PDB entry 8T4B | electron microscopy, 3.50 A resolution | chains H and L of the 18 polymer chains in the assembly

[Chain H]
Protein: RM_N332_32 heavy chain Fv
Source organism: Macaca mulatta
Sequence (130 residues; each row starts with the number of its first residue; a row labelled like 82A-82C holds insertion residues (82A, then the next letters in order)):
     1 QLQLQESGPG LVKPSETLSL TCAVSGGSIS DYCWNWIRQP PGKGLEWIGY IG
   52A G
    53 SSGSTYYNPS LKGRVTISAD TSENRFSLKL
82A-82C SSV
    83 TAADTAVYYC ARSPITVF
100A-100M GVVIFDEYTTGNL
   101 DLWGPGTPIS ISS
Unresolved in the structure: 1, 110-113
Disulfide bonds: Cys-22/Cys-92

[Chain L]
Protein: RM_N332_32 light chain Fv
Source organism: Macaca mulatta
Sequence (107 residues; numbered 1 to 107; the number before each row is that of its first residue):
     1 DIQMTQSPSS LSASVGDKVT ITCHASQDIS SWLAWYQQKP GKAPKPLIYY ASSLQSGVPS
    61 RFSGSGSGTD YTLTITSLQP EDFATYYCQQ YDDLPFTFGP GTKLDIK
Unresolved in the structure: 106-107
Disulfide bonds: Cys-23/Cys-88

[How chain H and chain L interact]
Pairs across the interface (33; chain H residue first):
  Asn-35(H) with Phe-96(L)
  Gln-39(H) with Gln-38(L), hydrogen bond; Tyr-87(L)
  Gly-44(H) with Tyr-87(L)
  Leu-45(H) with Pro-44(L), hydrophobic; Phe-98(L)
  Trp-47(H) with Leu-94(L), hydrophobic; Pro-95(L), hydrophobic; Phe-96(L)
  Tyr-50(H) with Leu-94(L), hydrophobic; Phe-96(L), hydrophobic
  Tyr-58(H) with Leu-94(L), hydrophobic
  Asn-60(H) with Pro-95(L)
  Pro-61(H) with Pro-95(L)
  Tyr-91(H) with Gln-38(L); Lys-42(L); Ala-43(L), hydrophobic
  Thr-100J(H) with Tyr-91(L)
  Gly-100K(H) with Gln-89(L), hydrogen bond (backbone-side chain); Tyr-91(L); Phe-96(L)
  Asn-100L(H) with Tyr-36(L), hydrogen bond; Tyr-49(L); Gln-55(L)
  Leu-100M(H) with Tyr-36(L), hydrogen bond (backbone-side chain); Pro-46(L); Gln-89(L)
  Asp-101(H) with Pro-46(L); Gln-55(L), hydrogen bond
  Trp-103(H) with Tyr-36(L); Ala-43(L), hydrophobic; Pro-44(L)
  Gly-104(H) with Ala-43(L)
Other interface residues (no listed pair), chain H (23 interface residues in all): Ile-37, Lys-43, Glu-46, Thr-100I, Leu-102, Pro-105
Other interface residues (no listed pair), chain L (18 interface residues in all): Trp-32, Ala-34, Lys-45

[In short]
Chain H and chain L form an interface of 23 and 18 residues respectively; the contacts include 5 hydrogen
bonds. Among the polar pairs are Gln-39(H)/Gln-38(L), Leu-100M(H)/Tyr-36(L) and Asn-100L(H)/Tyr-36(L).
Chain H is RM_N332_32 heavy chain Fv and chain L is RM_N332_32 light chain Fv, both from Macaca mulatta; the
structure, MD65 N332-GT5 SOSIP in complex with RM_N332_32 Fab and RM20A3, was determined by electron
microscopy, deposited together with 8T49, 8T4D, 8T4K and 8T4L.
